PDB entry 4MHH | X-ray diffraction, 3.56 A resolution | chains B and D of the 12 polymer chains in the assembly

Chain B (and D):
Molecule: Hemagglutinin HA2 chain
Source organism: Influenza A virus
Notes: fragment: membrane fusion domain; chain D of this document is another copy of the same molecule, construct and numbering; everything in this record applies to it too
UniProt: Q6DQ33 (Q6DQ33_9INFA); residues 1-174 here correspond to UniProt positions 347-520 (UniProt number = residue number + 346)
Amino-acid sequence (181 residues; numbered 1 to 181; the number before each row is that of its first residue):
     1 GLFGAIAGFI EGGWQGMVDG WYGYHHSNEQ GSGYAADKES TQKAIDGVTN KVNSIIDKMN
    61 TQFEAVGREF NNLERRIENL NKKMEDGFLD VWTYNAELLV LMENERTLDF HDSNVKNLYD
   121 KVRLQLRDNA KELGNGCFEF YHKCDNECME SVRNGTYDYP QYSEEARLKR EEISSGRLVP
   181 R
Not modelled in the structure: 178-181
Sequence notes: expression tag (175-181)
Cystine bridges: Cys144-Cys148
Covalent attachments: glycan linked to Asn154

Interface between chain B and chain D:
Contacting residue pairs - 47 pairs, chain B then chain D:
  Phe3(B) with Leu2(D); Phe3(D), hydrophobic
  Lys58(B) with Tyr94(D); Glu97(D), salt bridge; Leu101(D)
  Met59(B) with Tyr94(D), hydrophobic
  Phe63(B) with Lys83(D)
  Glu64(B) with Lys83(D), hydrogen bond (backbone-side chain)
  Val66(B) with Lys83(D)
  Arg68(B) with Arg76(D); Asn79(D), hydrogen bond; Leu80(D); Lys83(D)
  Glu69(B) with Arg76(D), hydrogen bond (backbone-side chain)
  Phe70(B) with Arg76(D)
  Glu74(B) with Arg76(D), salt bridge
  Asn81(B) with Leu80(D)
  Met84(B) with Leu80(D), hydrophobic; Met84(D), hydrophobic
  Phe88(B) with Met84(D); Gly87(D); Phe88(D), hydrophobic
  Trp92(B) with Val91(D); Tyr94(D), hydrophobic
  Asn95(B) with Tyr94(D)
  Leu99(B) with Tyr94(D); Leu98(D), hydrophobic
  Met102(B) with Met102(D), hydrophobic
  Arg106(B) with Met102(D); Glu105(D), salt bridge; Arg106(D)
  Ser113(B) with Gly1(D); Leu2(D), hydrogen bond (side chain-backbone)
  Asn117(B) with Gly1(D), hydrogen bond (side chain-backbone); Leu2(D), hydrogen bond (side chain-backbone); Phe3(D); Gly4(D)
  Arg123(B) with Glu132(D), salt bridge
  Leu124(B) with Phe9(D), hydrophobic; Glu132(D)
  Arg127(B) with Lys131(D); Glu132(D), hydrogen bond (side chain-backbone); Leu133(D), hydrogen bond (side chain-backbone)
  Tyr159(B) with Lys131(D), hydrogen bond
  Arg167(B) with Ser174(D), hydrogen bond (side chain-backbone); Ser175(D), hydrogen bond (side chain-backbone); Gly176(D)
Also at the interface, not in a pair above, chain B (32 interface residues in all): Thr61, Gln62, Ile77, Val91, Glu103, Phe110, Lys116
Also at the interface, not in a pair above, chain D (31 interface residues in all): Ile77, Asp90, Asn95, Lys116, Gly134

Overview:
32 residues of chain B and 31 residues of chain D are in contact, with 11 hydrogen bonds and 4 salt bridges.
Polar pairs include Lys58(B)-Glu97(D), Glu74(B)-Arg76(D) and Arg106(B)-Glu105(D).
Chain B and chain D are both Hemagglutinin HA2 chain (Influenza A virus); the structure, Crystal structure of
Fab H5M9 in complex with influenza virus hemagglutinin from A/Viet Nam/1203/2004 (H5N1), was determined by
X-ray diffraction, deposited together with 4MHI and 4MHJ.
